1ICQ - chain A; structure by X-ray diffraction, 2.00 A resolution.

[Chain A]
Name: 12-oxophytodienoate reductase 1
Organism: Solanum lycopersicum
Notes: EC 1.3.1.42
UniProtKB: Q9XG54 (OPR1_LYCES); residues 1-376 here = UniProt positions 1-376
Amino-acid sequence (376 residues; row label = number of the first residue in the row):
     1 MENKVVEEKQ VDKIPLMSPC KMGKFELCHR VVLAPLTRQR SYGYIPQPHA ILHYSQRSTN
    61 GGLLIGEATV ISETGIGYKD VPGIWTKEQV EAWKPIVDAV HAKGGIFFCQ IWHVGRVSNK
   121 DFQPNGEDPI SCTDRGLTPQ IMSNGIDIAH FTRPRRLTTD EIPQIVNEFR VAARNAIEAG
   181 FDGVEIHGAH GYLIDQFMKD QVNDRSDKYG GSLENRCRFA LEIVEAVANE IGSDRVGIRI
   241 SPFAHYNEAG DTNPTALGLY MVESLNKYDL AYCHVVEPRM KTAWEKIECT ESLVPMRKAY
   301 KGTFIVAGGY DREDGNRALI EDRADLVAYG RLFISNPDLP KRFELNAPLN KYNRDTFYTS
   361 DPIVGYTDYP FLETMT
Not modelled in the structure: 1-10, 280-289, 374-376
Construct notes: engineered mutation Met-142 (Arg in Q9XG54)
Ligand contacts:
  - FMN (flavin mononucleotide): Ala-34, Pro-35, Leu-36, Thr-37, Glu-67, Ala-68, Gln-110, His-187, His-190, Arg-239, Ala-307, Gly-308, Gly-309, Tyr-310, Ala-328, Tyr-329, Gly-330, Arg-331, Ile-334, Phe-357, Tyr-358
  - 9r,13r-12-oxophytodienoic acid (OPD): Thr-37, Gln-39, Ala-68, Tyr-78, Trp-112, Met-142, Ser-143, His-187, His-190, Tyr-192, Tyr-246, Tyr-358
Curated features (UniProtKB/Swiss-Prot):
  - active site: Tyr-192 (Proton donor)
  - binding site (FMN): Pro-35 to Thr-37, Ala-68, Gln-110, Arg-239, Gly-309, Gly-330, Arg-331
  - binding site (substrate): Ser-143, His-187 to His-190, Arg-279

[Overview]
Chain A binds flavin mononucleotide and 9r,13r-12-oxophytodienoic acid. From UniProt: active-site residue
Tyr-192, 9 FMN-binding residues and 6 substrate-binding residues.
Chain A is 12-oxophytodienoate reductase 1 (Solanum lycopersicum); the structure, Crystal structure of
12-oxophytodienoate reductase 1 from tomato complexed with 9R,13R-opda, was determined by X-ray diffraction,
deposited together with 1ICP and 1ICS.
